PDB entry 7T20 | electron microscopy, 4.70 A resolution (low resolution: residue-level contacts below are approximate; hydrogen-bond / salt-bridge calls are withheld) | chains D and M of the 7 polymer chains in the assembly

Chain D:
Molecule: Replicative DNA helicase
From: Escherichia coli K-12
Notes: EC 3.6.4.12
UniProtKB: P0ACB0 (DNAB_ECOLI); numbering as in UniProt (aligned over 1-471)
Amino-acid sequence (471 residues; row label = number of the first residue in the row):
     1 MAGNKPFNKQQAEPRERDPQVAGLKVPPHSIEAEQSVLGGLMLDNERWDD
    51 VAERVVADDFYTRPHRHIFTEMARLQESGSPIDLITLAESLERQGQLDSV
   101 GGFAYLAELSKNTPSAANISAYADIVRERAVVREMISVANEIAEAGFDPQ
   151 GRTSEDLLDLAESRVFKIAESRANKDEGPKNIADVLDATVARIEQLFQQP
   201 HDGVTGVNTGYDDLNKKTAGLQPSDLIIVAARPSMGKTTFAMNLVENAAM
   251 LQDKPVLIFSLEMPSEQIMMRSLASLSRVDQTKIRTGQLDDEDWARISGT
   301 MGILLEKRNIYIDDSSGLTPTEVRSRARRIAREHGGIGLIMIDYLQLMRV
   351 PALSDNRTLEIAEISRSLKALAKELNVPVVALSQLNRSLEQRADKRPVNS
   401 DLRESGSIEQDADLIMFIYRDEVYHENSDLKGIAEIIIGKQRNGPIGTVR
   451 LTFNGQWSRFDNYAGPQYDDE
Unresolved in the structure: 1-24
Bound ions: Mg2+: Thr-238, Glu-262 (together with AMP-PNP)
Small-molecule neighbours:
  - AMP-PNP (ANP; phosphoaminophosphonic acid-adenylate ester), molecule 1: Arg-232, Pro-233, Ser-234, Met-235, Gly-236, Lys-237, Thr-238, Thr-239, Glu-262, Met-263, Arg-271, Asp-280, Gln-281, Thr-282, Arg-285, Gln-384, Arg-420, Gly-455, Gln-456, Ser-458
  - AMP-PNP (ANP), molecule 2: Glu-409, Gln-410, Lys-440, Gln-441, Arg-442, Asn-443, Gly-444, Pro-445, Ile-446
UniProt features mapped onto this chain:
  - binding site (ATP): Ser-234, Lys-237, Thr-238, Arg-442
  - mutagenesis: Pro-81 (P81H: About 100-fold increased survival following 3000 Gy ionizing radiation), Ala-130 (A130V: In dnaB8, dnaB43, dnaB454; temperature sensitive, no DNA replication at 42 degrees Celsius in vivo, in vitro decreased helicase activity at 30, at 42 degrees Celius almost no helicase, no ...), Met-242 (M242I: In dnaB70; temperature sensitive, no DNA replication at 42 degrees Celsius in vivo, in vitro 25% helicase activity at 30, further decreased helicase at 42 degrees Celius, low ATPase activity ...), Gly-299 (G299D: In dnaB252; temperature sensitive, no DNA replication at 42 degrees Celsius in vivo, in vitro no change in pRNA synthesis, 5'-3' helicase activity or ATPase at either temperature)

Chain M:
Molecule: 20-nt DNA strand
Sequence (20 nucleotides; numbered 3 to 22; the number before each row is that of its first residue):
     3 TTTTTTTTTTTTTTTTTTTT
Unresolved in the structure: 13-22

How chain D and chain M interact:
Residue-residue contacts (4; chain D residue first):
  Asn-386(D) / DT8(M)
  Arg-387(D) / DT7(M)
  Arg-387(D) / DT8(M)
  Arg-387(D) / DT9(M)
Also at the interface, not in a pair above, chain D (5 interface residues in all): Thr-358, Ser-388, Ser-400
Also at the interface, not in a pair above, chain M (4 interface residues in all): DT6

Summary:
The interface between chain D and chain M involves 5 residues on one side and 4 on the other. Chain D binds
AMP-PNP. Thr-238(D) and Glu-262(D) coordinate Mg2+. Curated annotation (UniProt) lists 4 ATP-binding residues
and 4 mutagenesis sites on chain D.
Here chain D is Replicative DNA helicase (Escherichia coli K-12) and chain M is a 20-nt DNA strand. Entry 7T20
(E. coli DnaB bound to ssDNA and AMPPNP) was determined by electron microscopy.
